Entry 5ME0 (electron microscopy, 13.50 A resolution (very low resolution: no residue pairs are listed; an interface is given only as per-side residue counts)); this record covers chains A and K of the 26 polymer chains in the assembly.

[Chain A]
Molecule: 16S ribosomal RNA
Organism: Escherichia coli K-12
Sequence (1534 nucleotides; numbered 1 to 1534; the number before each row is that of its first residue):
     1 AAAUUGAAGAGUUUGAUCAUGGCUCAGAUUGAACGCUGGCGGCAGGCCUA
    51 ACACAUGCAAGUCGAACGGUAACAGGAAGAAGCUUGCUUCUUUGCUGACG
   101 AGUGGCGGACGGGUGAGUAAUGUCUGGGAAACUGCCUGAUGGAGGGGGAU
   151 AACUACUGGAAACGGUAGCUAAUACCGCAUAACGUCGCAAGACCAAAGAG
   201 GGGGACCUUCGGGCCUCUUGCCAUCGGAUGUGCCCAGAUGGGAUUAGCUA
   251 GUAGGUGGGGUAACGGCUCACCUAGGCGACGAUCCCUAGCUGGUCUGAGA
   301 GGAUGACCAGCCACACUGGAACUGAGACACGGUCCAGACUCCUACGGGAG
   351 GCAGCAGUGGGGAAUAUUGCACAAUGGGCGCAAGCCUGAUGCAGCCAUGC
   401 CGCGUGUAUGAAGAAGGCCUUCGGGUUGUAAAGUACUUUCAGCGGGGAGG
   451 AAGGGAGUAAAGUUAAUACCUUUGCUCAUUGACGUUACCCGCAGAAGAAG
   501 CACCGGCUAACUCCGUGCCAGCAGCCXCGGUAAUACGGAGGGUGCAAGCG
   551 UUAAUCGGAAUUACUGGGCGUAAAGCGCACGCAGGCGGUUUGUUAAGUCA
   601 GAUGUGAAAUCCCCGGGCUCAACCUGGGAACUGCAUCUGAUACUGGCAAG
   651 CUUGAGUCUCGUAGAGGGGGGUAGAAUUCCAGGUGUAGCGGUGAAAUGCG
   701 UAGAGAUCUGGAGGAAUACCGGUGGCGAAGGCGGCCCCCUGGACGAAGAC
   751 UGACGCUCAGGUGCGAAAGCGUGGGGAGCAAACAGGAUUAGAUACCCUGG
   801 UAGUCCACGCCGUAAACGAUGUCGACUUGGAGGUUGUGCCCUUGAGGCGU
   851 GGCUUCCGGAGCUAACGCGUUAAGUCGACCGCCUGGGGAGUACGGCCGCA
   901 AGGUUAAAACUCAAAUGAAUUGACGGGGGCCCGCACAAGCGGUGGAGCAU
   951 GUGGUUUAAUUCGAUGXAACGCGAAGAACCUUACCUGGUCUUGACAUCCA
  1001 CGGAAGUUUUCAGAGAUGAGAAUGUGCCUUCGGGAACCGUGAGACAGGUG
  1051 CUGCAUGGCUGUCGUCAGCUCGUGUUGUGAAAUGUUGGGUUAAGUCCCGC
  1101 AACGAGCGCAACCCUUAUCCUUUGUUGCCAGCGGUCCGGCCGGGAACUCA
  1151 AAGGAGACUGCCAGUGAUAAACUGGAGGAAGGUGGGGAUGACGUCAAGUC
  1201 AUCAUGGCCCUUACGACCAGGGCUACACACGUGCUACAAUGGCGCAUACA
  1251 AAGAGAAGCGACCUCGCGAGAGCAAGCGGACCUCAUAAAGUGCGUCGUAG
  1301 UCCGGAUUGGAGUCUGCAACUCGACUCCAUGAAGUCGGAAUCGCUAGUAA
  1351 UCGUGGAUCAGAAUGCCACGGUGAAUACGUUCCCGGGCCUUGUACACACC
  1401 GCCCGUXACACCAUGGGAGUGGGUUGCAAAAGAAGUAGGUAGCUUAACCU
  1451 UCGGGAGGGCGCUUACCACUUUGUGAUUCAUGACUGGGGUGAAGUCGUAA
  1501 CAAGGUAACCGUAGGGGAACCUGCGGUUGGAUCA
Modified / non-standard residues: PSU (pseudouridine-5'-monophosphate) at position 516, G7M (N7-methyl-guanosine-5'-monophosphate) at position 527, 2MG (2N-methylguanosine-5'-monophosphate) at position 966, 5MC (5-methylcytidine-5'-monophosphate) at position 967, 2MG (2N-methylguanosine-5'-monophosphate) at position 1207, 4OC (4n,o2'-methylcytidine-5'-monophosphate) at position 1402, 5MC (5-methylcytidine-5'-monophosphate) at position 1407, UR3 (3-methyluridine-5'-monophoshate) at position 1498, 2MG (2N-methylguanosine-5'-monophosphate) at position 1516, MA6 (6N-dimethyladenosine-5'-monophoshate) at position 1518, MA6 (6N-dimethyladenosine-5'-monophoshate) at position 1519
Reported in the primary citation:
  - conformationally variable residues (domain motion): G1338, A1339

[Chain K]
Protein: 30S ribosomal protein S11
Organism: Escherichia coli K-12
UniProtKB: P0A7R9 (RS11_ECOLI); residues 1-129 here = UniProt positions 1-129
Amino-acid sequence (129 residues; each row starts with the number of its first residue):
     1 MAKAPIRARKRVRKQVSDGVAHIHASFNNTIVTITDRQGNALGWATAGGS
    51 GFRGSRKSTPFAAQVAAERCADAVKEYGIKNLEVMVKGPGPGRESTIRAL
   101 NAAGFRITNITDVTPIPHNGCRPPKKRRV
Not modelled in the structure: 1-12

[Chain A / chain K interface]
At this resolution (14 A) residue pairs are not listed: 40 residues of chain A and 39 of chain K lie at the interface.

[Summary]
40 residues of chain A face 39 of chain K across their interface. From the paper: conformational variability
at G1338(A) and A1339(A).
Chain A is 16S ribosomal RNA and chain K is 30S ribosomal protein S11, both from Escherichia coli K-12; the
structure, Structure of the 30S Pre-Initiation Complex 1 (30S IC-1) Stalled by GE81112, was determined by
electron microscopy together with 5ME1 from the same study.
